5FL2 - chains A and K; structure by electron microscopy, 6.20 A resolution (low resolution: residue-level contacts below are approximate; hydrogen-bond / salt-bridge calls are withheld).

# Chain A
Name: Lysine decarboxylase, inducible
Organism: Escherichia coli K-12
Notes: EC 4.1.1.18
Reference sequence: P0A9H3 (LDCI_ECOLI); residues 1-711 here = UniProt positions 1-711
Amino-acid sequence (711 residues; row label = number of the first residue in the row):
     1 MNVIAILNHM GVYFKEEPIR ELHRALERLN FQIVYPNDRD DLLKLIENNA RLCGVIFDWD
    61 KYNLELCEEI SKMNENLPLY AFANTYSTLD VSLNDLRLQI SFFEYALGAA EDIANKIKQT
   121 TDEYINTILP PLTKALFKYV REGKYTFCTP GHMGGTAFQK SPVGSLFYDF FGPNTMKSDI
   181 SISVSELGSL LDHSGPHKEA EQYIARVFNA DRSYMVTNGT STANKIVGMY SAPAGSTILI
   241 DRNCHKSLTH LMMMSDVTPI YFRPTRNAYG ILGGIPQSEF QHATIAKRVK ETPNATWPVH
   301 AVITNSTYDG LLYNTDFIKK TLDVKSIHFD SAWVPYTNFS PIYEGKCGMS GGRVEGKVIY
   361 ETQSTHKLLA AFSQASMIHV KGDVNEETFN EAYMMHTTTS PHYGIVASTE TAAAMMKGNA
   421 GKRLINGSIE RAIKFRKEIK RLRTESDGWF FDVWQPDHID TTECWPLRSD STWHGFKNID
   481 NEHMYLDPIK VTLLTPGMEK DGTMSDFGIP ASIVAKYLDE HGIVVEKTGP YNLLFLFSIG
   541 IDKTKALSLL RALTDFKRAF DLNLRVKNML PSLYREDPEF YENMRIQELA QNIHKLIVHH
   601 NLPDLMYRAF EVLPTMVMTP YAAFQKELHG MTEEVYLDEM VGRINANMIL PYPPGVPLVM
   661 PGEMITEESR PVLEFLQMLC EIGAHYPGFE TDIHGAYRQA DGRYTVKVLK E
Disordered / not traced: 367
Curated features (UniProtKB/Swiss-Prot):
  - modified residue: Lys367 (N6-(pyridoxal phosphate)lysine)
From the paper describing this entry:
  - conformationally variable residues (helix shift): Asn218 to Ala232, Lys246 to Met254
  - specificity-determining residues: Tyr697 (by similarity / conservation)

# Chain K
Name: Atpase rava
Organism: Escherichia coli K-12
Notes: EC 3.6.3.-; fragment: lara domain of rava atpase
Reference sequence: P31473 (RAVA_ECOLI); residue numbers follow UniProt; this construct covers 332-437
Amino-acid sequence (106 residues; each row starts with the number of its first residue):
   332 DKTALTVIRL GGIFSRRQQY QLPVNVTAST LTLLLQKPLK LHDMEVVHIS FERSALEQWL
   392 SKGGEIRGKL NGIGFAQKLN LEVDSAQHLV VRDVSLQGST LALPGS
Curated features (UniProtKB/Swiss-Prot):
  - mutagenesis: Leu336 to Ala433 (No change in ATPase activity, forms homohexamers, but does not bind to CadA/LdcI)

# Interface between chain A and chain K
Residue-residue contacts (1):
  Gln699(A) - Arg340(K)
Interface residues without a listed pair, chain A (3 interface residues in all): Glu634, Thr705
Interface residues without a listed pair, chain K (2 interface residues in all): Leu341

# Overview
Chain A and chain K form an interface of 3 and 2 residues respectively. UniProt lists 2 mutagenesis sites on
chain K. The paper reports the specificity determinant Tyr697(A); conformational variability at Asn218(A) and
Lys246(A).
Here chain A is Lysine decarboxylase, inducible and chain K is Atpase rava, both from Escherichia coli K-12.
Entry 5FL2 (Revisited cryo-EM structure of Inducible lysine decarboxylase complexed with LARA domain of RavA
ATPase) was determined by electron microscopy (same publication as 5FKX and 5FKZ).
